PDB entry 6B2O | X-ray diffraction, 2.35 A resolution | chains C and E of the 6 polymer chains in the assembly

# Chain C (and E)
Protein: ATP-utilizing enzyme of the PP-loopsuperfamily
From: Lactobacillus plantarum
Notes: chain E of this document is another copy of the same molecule, construct and numbering; everything in this record applies to it too
Reference sequence: A0A0G9FES3 (A0A0G9FES3_LACPN); residues 1-276 here = UniProt positions 1-276
Amino-acid sequence (286 residues; each row starts with the number of its first residue):
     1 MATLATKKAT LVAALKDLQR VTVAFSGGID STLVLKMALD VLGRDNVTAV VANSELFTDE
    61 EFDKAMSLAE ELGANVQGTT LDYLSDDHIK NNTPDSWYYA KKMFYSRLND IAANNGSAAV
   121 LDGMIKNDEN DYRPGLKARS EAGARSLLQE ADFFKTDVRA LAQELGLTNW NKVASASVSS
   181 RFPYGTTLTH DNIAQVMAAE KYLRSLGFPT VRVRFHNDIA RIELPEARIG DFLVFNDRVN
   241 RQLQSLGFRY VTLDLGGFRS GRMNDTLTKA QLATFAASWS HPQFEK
Disordered / not traced: 1, 127-135, 260-286 (chain E: 1, 127-143, 280-286)
Differences from the reference sequence: engineered mutation Ala176 (Cys in A0A0G9FES3); expression tag (277-286)
Reported in the primary citation:
  - mutagenesis - D128A, C176A: abolished catalytic activity
  - binding site for phosphate ion: Ser180, Arg212, Arg214
  - mutagenesis - K101A, E223A: unchanged catalytic activity
  - mutagenesis - W97A: decreased expression

# Chain C / chain E interface
Contacting residue pairs (42):
  His216(C) - Ile219(E)
  His216(C) - Tyr250(E)
  Ile219(C) - His216(E)
  Arg221(C) - Tyr250(E)
  Arg221(C) - Thr252(E)
  Ile222(C) - Leu255(E)  hydrophobic
  Ile229(C) - Leu233(E)  hydrophobic
  Gly230(C) - Leu233(E)
  Phe232(C) - Leu255(E)  hydrophobic
  Leu233(C) - Ile229(E)  hydrophobic
  Leu233(C) - Gly230(E)
  Asn236(C) - Ile229(E)
  Asn236(C) - Leu255(E)
  Asp237(C) - Asn264(E)  hydrogen bond
  Val239(C) - Leu255(E)  hydrophobic
  Asn240(C) - Gly256(E)
  Arg241(C) - Asn264(E)
  Arg241(C) - Thr268(E)
  Arg241(C) - Gln271(E)  hydrogen bond
  Arg241(C) - Leu272(E)
  Arg241(C) - Phe275(E)
  Gln244(C) - Leu272(E)
  Gln244(C) - Phe275(E)
  Ser245(C) - Phe275(E)
  Gly247(C) - Trp279(E)
  Arg249(C) - Trp279(E)
  Tyr250(C) - His216(E)
  Tyr250(C) - Arg221(E)
  Val251(C) - Asp254(E)
  Val251(C) - Leu255(E)  hydrogen bond (backbone-backbone)
  Thr252(C) - Arg221(E)
  Thr252(C) - Thr252(E)
  Thr252(C) - Leu253(E)
  Leu253(C) - Thr252(E)
  Leu253(C) - Leu253(E)  hydrogen bond (backbone-backbone)
  Asp254(C) - Tyr250(E)
  Asp254(C) - Val251(E)
  Leu255(C) - Phe232(E)  hydrophobic
  Leu255(C) - Asn236(E)
  Leu255(C) - Val239(E)  hydrophobic
  Leu255(C) - Val251(E)  hydrogen bond (backbone-backbone)
  Gly256(C) - Asn240(E)
Also at the interface, not in a pair above, chain C (25 interface residues in all): Phe248
Also at the interface, not in a pair above, chain E (25 interface residues in all): Ile222, Ser260

# In short
The chain C/chain E interface involves 25 residues from each chain, with 5 hydrogen bonds. Polar contacts
include Asp237(C)-Asn264(E), Arg241(C)-Gln271(E) and Val251(C)-Leu255(E). From the paper: a binding site for
phosphate ion at Ser180(C), Arg212(C) and Arg214(C); D128A and C176A of chain C abolish catalytic activity; 5
substitutions were tested in all.
Chain C and chain E are both ATP-utilizing enzyme of the PP-loopsuperfamily (Lactobacillus plantarum); the
structure, LarE, a sulfur transferase involved in synthesis of the cofactor for lactate racemase, C176A
variant, was determined by X-ray diffraction, deposited together with 6B2M.
